7SBA - chains F and Z of the 14 polymer chains in the assembly; structure by electron microscopy, 2.90 A resolution.

Chain F:
Molecule: Cas7d
Organism: Synechocystis sp. PCC 6803
Reference sequence: Q6ZEI6 (Q6ZEI6_SYNY3); numbering as in UniProt (aligned over 1-329)
Sequence (329 residues; each row starts with the number of its first residue):
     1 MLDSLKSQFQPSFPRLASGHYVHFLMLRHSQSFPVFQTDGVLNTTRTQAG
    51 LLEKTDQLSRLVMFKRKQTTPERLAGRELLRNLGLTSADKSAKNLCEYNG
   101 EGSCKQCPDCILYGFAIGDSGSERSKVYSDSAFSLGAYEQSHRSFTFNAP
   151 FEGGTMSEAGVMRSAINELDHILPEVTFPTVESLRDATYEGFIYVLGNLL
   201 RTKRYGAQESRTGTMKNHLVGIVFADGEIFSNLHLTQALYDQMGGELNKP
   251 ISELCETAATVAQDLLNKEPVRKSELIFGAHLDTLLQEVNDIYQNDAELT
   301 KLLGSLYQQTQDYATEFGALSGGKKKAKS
Disordered / not traced: 321-329

Chain Z:
Molecule: crRNA
Organism: Synechocystis sp. PCC 6803
Sequence (43 nucleotides; row label = number of the first residue in the row):
     1 ACUGAAACGAUUGUUGUGCCCCUGGCGGUCGCUUUCAAUGCCU

Interface between chain F and chain Z:
Residue-residue contacts (37; chain F residue first):
  Gln37(F) with U39(Z), sugar contact; G40(Z), hydrogen bond to the phosphate
  Thr38(F) with U39(Z), sugar contact
  Arg66(F) with A37(Z), salt bridge to the phosphate
  Lys67(F) with A38(Z), hydrogen bond to the phosphate; U39(Z), salt bridge to the phosphate; G40(Z), salt bridge to the phosphate
  Thr70(F) with A38(Z), hydrogen bond to the phosphate
  Arg73(F) with C36(Z), hydrogen bond to the phosphate; A37(Z), salt bridge to the phosphate
  Leu74(F) with A38(Z), base contact
  Tyr98(F) with A37(Z), sugar contact; A38(Z), hydrogen bond to the phosphate
  Asn99(F) with A37(Z), sugar contact; A38(Z), hydrogen bond to the phosphate
  Tyr113(F) with C36(Z), phosphate contact
  Gly114(F) with C36(Z), sugar contact
  Phe115(F) with U35(Z), hydrogen bond to the sugar; C36(Z), sugar contact
  Ala116(F) with C36(Z), hydrogen bond to the sugar
  Ser122(F) with U35(Z), base contact
  Glu123(F) with U35(Z), hydrogen bond to the sugar; C36(Z), sugar contact
  Arg124(F) with U35(Z), phosphate contact; C36(Z), phosphate contact
  Ser125(F) with C36(Z), hydrogen bond to the phosphate
  Phe147(F) with U43(Z), base contact
  Asn148(F) with U43(Z), hydrogen bond to the sugar
  Pro150(F) with U43(Z), phosphate contact
  Ala207(F) with G40(Z), phosphate contact; C41(Z), phosphate contact
  Gln208(F) with C41(Z), phosphate contact
  Glu209(F) with A38(Z), base contact; C41(Z), hydrogen bond to the phosphate
  Ser210(F) with C42(Z), phosphate contact
  Arg211(F) with C42(Z), hydrogen bond to the phosphate; U43(Z), salt bridge to the phosphate
Interface residues without a listed pair, chain F (30 interface residues in all): Asp39, Pro71, Ala149, Tyr205, Gly206
Interface residues without a listed pair, chain Z (10 interface residues in all): C32

Overview:
The interface between chain F and chain Z involves 30 residues on one side and 10 on the other, with 13
hydrogen bonds and 5 salt bridges. Among the polar pairs are Phe115(F)-U35(Z), Ala116(F)-C36(Z) and
Glu123(F)-U35(Z).
Chain F is Cas7d and chain Z is crRNA, both from Synechocystis sp. PCC 6803; the structure, Structure of type
I-D Cascade bound to a dsDNA target, was determined by electron microscopy (same publication as 7SBB).
